7XTN - chain A; structure by X-ray diffraction, 1.15 A resolution.

# Chain A
Protein: N-acetylglucosaminyltransferase IV
Source organism: Bombyx mori
Notes: fragment: CBM domain
Amino-acid sequence (164 residues; numbered 388 to 551; the number before each row is that of its first residue):
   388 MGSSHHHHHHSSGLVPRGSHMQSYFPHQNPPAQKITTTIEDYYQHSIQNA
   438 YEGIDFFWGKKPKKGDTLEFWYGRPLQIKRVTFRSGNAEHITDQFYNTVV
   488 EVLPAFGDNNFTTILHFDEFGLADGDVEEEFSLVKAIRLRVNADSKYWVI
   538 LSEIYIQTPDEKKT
Disordered / not traced: 388-391, 548-551
Residues lining bound ligands: N-acetylglucosamine (NAG; 2-acetamido-2-deoxy-beta-D-glucopyranose): Ser398, Tyr429, Trp445, His477, Thr479, Asp480, Lys533, Tyr534, Trp535

# In short
Bound to chain A: N-acetylglucosamine.
Chain A is N-acetylglucosaminyltransferase IV (Bombyx mori); the structure, Crystal structure of the
C-terminal domain of Bombyx mori N-acetylglucosaminyltransferase IV in complex with N-acetylglucosamine, was
determined by X-ray diffraction (same publication as 7XTL and 7XTM).
